Entry 8RT7 (electron microscopy, 2.93 A resolution); this record covers chains V and Y of the 46 polymer chains in the assembly.

Chain V (and Y):
Protein: TrwE protein
From: Escherichia coli
Notes: chain Y of this document is another copy of the same molecule, construct and numbering; everything in this record applies to it too
UniProt: A8R758 (A8R758_SALDU); residues 1-395 here = UniProt positions 1-395
Sequence (395 residues; each row starts with the number of its first residue):
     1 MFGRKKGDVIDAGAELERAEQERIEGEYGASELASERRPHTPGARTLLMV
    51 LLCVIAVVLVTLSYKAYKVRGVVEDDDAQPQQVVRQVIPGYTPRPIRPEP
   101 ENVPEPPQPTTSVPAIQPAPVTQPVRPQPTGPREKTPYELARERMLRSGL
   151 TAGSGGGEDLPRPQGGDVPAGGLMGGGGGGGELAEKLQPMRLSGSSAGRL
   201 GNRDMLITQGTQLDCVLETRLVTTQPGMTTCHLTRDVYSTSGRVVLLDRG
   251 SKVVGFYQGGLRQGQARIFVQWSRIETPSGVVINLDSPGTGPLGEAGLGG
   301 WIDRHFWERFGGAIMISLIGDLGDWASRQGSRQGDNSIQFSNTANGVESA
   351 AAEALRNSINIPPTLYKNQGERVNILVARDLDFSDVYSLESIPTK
Unresolved in the structure: 1-134, 154-176, 332-348
Disulfides: Cys-215/Cys-231

How chain V and chain Y interact:
Residue-residue contacts - 98 pairs, chain V then chain Y:
  Gly-177(V) / Pro-189(Y)
  Gly-177(V) / Arg-191(Y)
  Gly-178(V) / Pro-189(Y)  hydrogen bond (backbone-backbone)
  Gly-179(V) / Gln-188(Y)
  Gly-179(V) / Pro-189(Y)  hydrogen bond (backbone-backbone)
  Gly-179(V) / Met-190(Y)
  Leu-183(V) / Met-190(Y)  hydrophobic
  Ala-184(V) / Met-190(Y)  hydrophobic
  Leu-187(V) / Leu-192(Y)  hydrophobic
  Leu-192(V) / Ala-378(Y)
  Leu-192(V) / Arg-379(Y)
  Ser-193(V) / Arg-379(Y)  hydrogen bond (backbone-side chain)
  Gly-194(V) / Arg-379(Y)
  Gly-194(V) / Asp-380(Y)
  Ser-195(V) / Ile-283(Y)
  Ser-195(V) / Asn-284(Y)  hydrogen bond (side chain-backbone)
  Ser-195(V) / Arg-379(Y)
  Ser-195(V) / Asp-380(Y)  hydrogen bond (backbone-backbone)
  Ser-195(V) / Leu-381(Y)
  Ser-195(V) / Asp-382(Y)  hydrogen bond (backbone-backbone)
  Ser-196(V) / Ile-283(Y)
  Ser-196(V) / Asp-382(Y)
  Ala-197(V) / Val-281(Y)  hydrophobic
  Ala-197(V) / Val-282(Y)
  Ala-197(V) / Ile-283(Y)
  Ala-197(V) / Asp-382(Y)  hydrogen bond (backbone-backbone)
  Ala-197(V) / Phe-383(Y)  hydrophobic
  Ala-197(V) / Val-386(Y)
  Gly-198(V) / Val-281(Y)
  Gly-198(V) / Val-282(Y)  hydrogen bond (backbone-backbone)
  Gly-198(V) / Val-386(Y)
  Arg-199(V) / Ser-279(Y)  hydrogen bond (side chain-backbone)
  Arg-199(V) / Gly-280(Y)
  Arg-199(V) / Val-281(Y)
  Arg-199(V) / Val-386(Y)  hydrogen bond (side chain-backbone)
  Arg-199(V) / Tyr-387(Y)
  Leu-200(V) / Glu-276(Y)
  Leu-200(V) / Gly-280(Y)  hydrogen bond (backbone-backbone)
  Leu-200(V) / Val-282(Y)  hydrophobic
  Arg-203(V) / Pro-278(Y)  hydrogen bond (side chain-backbone)
  Arg-203(V) / Gly-280(Y)
  Thr-208(V) / Lys-252(Y)  hydrogen bond
  Thr-208(V) / Arg-274(Y)
  Thr-208(V) / Glu-276(Y)  hydrogen bond
  Gln-209(V) / Lys-252(Y)  hydrogen bond (backbone-side chain)
  Gln-209(V) / Val-254(Y)
  Gln-209(V) / Arg-274(Y)
  Gly-210(V) / Thr-230(Y)
  Gly-210(V) / Lys-252(Y)
  Gly-210(V) / Val-254(Y)
  Thr-211(V) / Lys-252(Y)
  Gln-212(V) / Glu-218(Y)  hydrogen bond
  Gln-212(V) / Thr-219(Y)
  Thr-240(V) / Glu-276(Y)
  Gln-263(V) / Ile-361(Y)
  Gly-264(V) / His-305(Y)
  Gly-264(V) / Glu-308(Y)  hydrogen bond (backbone-side chain)
  Gly-264(V) / Ile-361(Y)
  Gln-265(V) / Thr-224(Y)  hydrogen bond (side chain-backbone)
  Gln-265(V) / Gln-225(Y)  hydrogen bond
  Ala-266(V) / Thr-224(Y)
  Arg-267(V) / Val-222(Y)
  Arg-267(V) / Gln-225(Y)  hydrogen bond (backbone-side chain)
  Ile-268(V) / Gln-225(Y)
  Phe-269(V) / Gln-225(Y)
  Phe-269(V) / Pro-226(Y)
  Pro-288(V) / Met-228(Y)  hydrophobic
  Leu-293(V) / Thr-219(Y)
  Leu-293(V) / Arg-220(Y)  hydrogen bond (backbone-backbone)
  Leu-293(V) / Gln-369(Y)
  Gly-294(V) / Thr-219(Y)
  Gly-294(V) / Arg-220(Y)
  Glu-295(V) / Arg-220(Y)  salt bridge
  Glu-295(V) / Val-222(Y)
  Ala-296(V) / Gln-225(Y)
  Ala-296(V) / Pro-226(Y)
  Ala-296(V) / Gly-227(Y)
  Ala-296(V) / Tyr-257(Y)
  Phe-306(V) / Met-315(Y)  hydrophobic
  Phe-310(V) / Gly-312(Y)
  Ile-314(V) / Met-315(Y)  hydrophobic
  Ile-314(V) / Ile-319(Y)  hydrophobic
  Leu-318(V) / Ile-319(Y)  hydrophobic
  Asp-321(V) / Gly-323(Y)
  Asp-321(V) / Asp-324(Y)
  Asp-321(V) / Ser-327(Y)
  Trp-325(V) / Ser-327(Y)
  Trp-325(V) / Gly-330(Y)
  Leu-355(V) / Ala-350(Y)
  Leu-355(V) / Ala-354(Y)  hydrophobic
  Arg-356(V) / Glu-353(Y)  salt bridge
  Ile-359(V) / Asn-357(Y)
  Asn-360(V) / Asn-357(Y)  hydrogen bond
  Leu-376(V) / Thr-219(Y)
  Leu-376(V) / Met-228(Y)
  Leu-376(V) / Thr-230(Y)
  Ala-378(V) / Met-228(Y)  hydrophobic
  Asp-380(V) / Arg-274(Y)  salt bridge
Also at the interface, not in a pair above, chain V (53 interface residues in all): Gly-180, Leu-261, Arg-304, Ala-313, Ala-351, Ala-352
Also at the interface, not in a pair above, chain Y (55 interface residues in all): Ile-316, Gly-320, Ala-326, Ser-349, Asp-385

In short:
53 residues of chain V and 55 residues of chain Y are in contact, with 22 hydrogen bonds and 3 salt bridges.
Polar contacts include Glu-295(V)/Arg-220(Y), Arg-356(V)/Glu-353(Y) and Asp-380(V)/Arg-274(Y).
Both chains are TrwE protein (Escherichia coli). Entry 8RT7 (Conformation-B of the full-length outer membrane
core complex (TrwH/VirB7, TrwF/VirB9, TrwE/VirB10CTD) from the fully-assembled R388 type ...) was determined
by electron microscopy together with 8RT4, 8RT5, 8RT6, 8RT8, 8RT9, 8RTA, 8RTB and 8RTD from the same study.
